6IIW - chains A and B; structure by X-ray diffraction, 1.70 A resolution.

Chain A:
Protein: E3 ubiquitin-protein ligase UHRF1
From: Homo sapiens
Notes: EC 2.3.2.27
Reference sequence: Q96T88 (UHRF1_HUMAN); numbering as in UniProt (aligned over 299-366)
Chain sequence (68 residues; each row starts with the number of its first residue):
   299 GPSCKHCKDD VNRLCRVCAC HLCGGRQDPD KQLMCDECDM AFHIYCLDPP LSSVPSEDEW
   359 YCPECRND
Not modelled in the structure: 365-366
Curated features (UniProtKB/Swiss-Prot):
  - zinc finger: Asn-310 to Asp-366 (PHD-type)
  - region (Histone H3R2me0 binding): Cys-333 to Asp-337, Pro-353 to Glu-355
  - site: Cys-316 (Histone H3K4me0 binding), Pro-327 (Histone H3R2me0 binding), Gln-330 (Histone H3R2me0 binding)
  - mutagenesis: Gln-330 (Q330A/K: Does not affect ability to bind histone H3 peptide), Asp-334 to Glu-335 (Abolishes binding to histone H3), Asp-334 (D334A: Impaired binding to histone H3), Asp-337 (D337A: Impaired binding to histone H3)
Metal / ion sites: Zn2+ site 1: Cys-302, Cys-305, Cys-313, Cys-316; Zn2+ site 2: Cys-318, Cys-321, His-341, Cys-344; Zn2+ site 3: Cys-333, Cys-336, Cys-360, Cys-363; Zn2+ site 4 near Glu-362 (its only coordinating residue here)
Reported in the primary citation:
  - mutagenesis - D334A/D337A: decreased catalytic activity on ubiquitylation of hPAF15

Chain B:
Protein: PCNA-associated factor
Reference sequence: Q15004 (PAF15_HUMAN); residues 1-10 here correspond to UniProt positions 2-11 (UniProt number = residue number + 1)
Chain sequence (10 residues; numbered 1 to 10; the number before each row is that of its first residue):
     1 VRTKADSVPG
Not modelled in the structure: 7-10
Curated features (UniProtKB/Swiss-Prot):
  - modified residue: Ser-7 (Phosphoserine)

Interface between chain A and chain B:
Residue-residue contacts (22):
  Cys-316(A) / Lys-4(B)  hydrogen bond (backbone-side chain)
  Pro-327(A) / Thr-3(B)
  Pro-327(A) / Lys-4(B)  hydrogen bond (backbone-backbone)
  Pro-327(A) / Ala-5(B)  hydrogen bond (backbone-backbone)
  Asp-328(A) / Thr-3(B)
  Asp-328(A) / Ala-5(B)
  Gln-330(A) / Thr-3(B)
  Gln-330(A) / Lys-4(B)  hydrogen bond (backbone-backbone)
  Leu-331(A) / Arg-2(B)
  Met-332(A) / Arg-2(B)  hydrogen bond (backbone-backbone)
  Met-332(A) / Thr-3(B)
  Met-332(A) / Lys-4(B)
  Cys-333(A) / Arg-2(B)  hydrogen bond (backbone-side chain)
  Asp-334(A) / Arg-2(B)  salt bridge
  Asp-337(A) / Arg-2(B)  salt bridge
  Ala-339(A) / Lys-4(B)
  Val-352(A) / Val-1(B)  hydrophobic
  Pro-353(A) / Val-1(B)
  Glu-355(A) / Val-1(B)  hydrogen bond (backbone-backbone)
  Asp-356(A) / Val-1(B)  hydrogen bond (backbone-backbone)
  Glu-357(A) / Val-1(B)
  Trp-358(A) / Val-1(B)  hydrophobic
From the paper, about this interface:
  - residue pairs: Cys-316(A)/Lys-4(B) (hydrogen bond), Asp-334(A)/Arg-2(B) (salt bridge), Asp-337(A)/Arg-2(B) (salt bridge), Val-352(A)/Val-1(B) (hydrophobic contact), Pro-353(A)/Val-1(B) (hydrophobic contact), Glu-355(A)/Val-1(B) (hydrogen bond), Trp-358(A)/Val-1(B) (hydrophobic contact)
  - hot spots on chain A (mutagenesis) - D334A/D337A: abolished binding to PCNA-associated factor (chain B)
  - hot spots on chain B (mutagenesis) - R2A, T3D: abolished binding to E3 ubiquitin-protein ligase UHRF1 (chain A)
  - hot spots on chain B (mutagenesis) - K4A: unchanged binding to E3 ubiquitin-protein ligase UHRF1 (chain A)

Summary:
16 residues of chain A face 5 of chain B across their interface, with 8 hydrogen bonds and 2 salt bridges.
Among the polar pairs are Asp-334(A)/Arg-2(B), Asp-337(A)/Arg-2(B) and Cys-316(A)/Lys-4(B). The authors report
hydrogen bonds between Cys-316(A) and Lys-4(B) and Glu-355(A) and Val-1(B); salt bridges between Asp-334(A)
and Arg-2(B) and Asp-337(A) and Arg-2(B); hydrophobic contacts between Val-352(A) and Val-1(B), Pro-353(A) and
Val-1(B) and Trp-358(A) and Val-1(B). The paper reports that R2A and T3D of chain B abolish binding to E3
ubiquitin-protein ligase UHRF1 (chain A); D334A/D337A of chain A reduce catalytic activity on ubiquitylation
of hPAF15.
Here chain A is E3 ubiquitin-protein ligase UHRF1 (Homo sapiens) and chain B is PCNA-associated factor. Entry
6IIW (Crystal structure of human UHRF1 PHD finger in complex with PAF15) was determined by X-ray diffraction.
